PDB entry 5DWG | X-ray diffraction, 2.30 A resolution | chains A and C of the 4 polymer chains in the assembly

[Chain A]
Molecule: Estrogen receptor
Organism: Homo sapiens
Notes: fragment: ligand-binding domain
UniProtKB: P03372 (ESR1_HUMAN); residues 298-554 here = UniProt positions 298-554
Chain sequence (257 residues; numbered 298 to 554; the number before each row is that of its first residue):
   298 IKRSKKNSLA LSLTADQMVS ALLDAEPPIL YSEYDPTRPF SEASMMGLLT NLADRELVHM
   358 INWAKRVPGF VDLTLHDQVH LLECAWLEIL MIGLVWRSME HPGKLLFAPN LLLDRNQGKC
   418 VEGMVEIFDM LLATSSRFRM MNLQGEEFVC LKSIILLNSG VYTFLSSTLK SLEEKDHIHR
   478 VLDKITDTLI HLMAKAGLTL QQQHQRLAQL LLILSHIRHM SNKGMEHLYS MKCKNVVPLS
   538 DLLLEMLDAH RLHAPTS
Disordered / not traced: 298-304, 331-336, 420, 461-471, 533, 549-554
Sequence notes: engineered mutation Ser537 (Tyr in P03372)
Small-molecule neighbours: 5G4 (4-{(E)-(4-hydroxyphenyl)[(2-methylphenyl)imino]methyl}benzene-1,3-diol): Met343, Leu346, Thr347, Leu349, Ala350, Glu353, Trp383, Leu384, Leu387, Met388, Leu391, Arg394, Phe404, Met421, Ile424, Leu428, Gly521, His524, Leu525, Leu536, Leu540

[Chain C]
Molecule: Nuclear receptor coactivator 2
Notes: fragment: Nuclear receptor-interacting peptide
UniProtKB: Q15596 (NCOA2_HUMAN); residue numbers follow UniProt; this construct covers 686-699
Chain sequence (14 residues; numbered 686 to 699; the number before each row is that of its first residue):
   686 KHKILHRLLQ DSSS
Disordered / not traced: 686-687, 696-699

[How chain A and chain C interact]
Residue-residue contacts (19):
  Ile358(A) with Leu690(C), hydrophobic; Leu693(C), hydrophobic; Leu694(C), hydrophobic
  Lys362(A) with Leu693(C); Leu694(C)
  Leu372(A) with Leu694(C), hydrophobic
  Gln375(A) with Leu694(C)
  Val376(A) with Leu690(C); His691(C); Leu694(C), hydrophobic
  Leu379(A) with Leu694(C), hydrophobic
  Glu380(A) with Leu690(C)
  Asp538(A) with Ile689(C)
  Leu539(A) with Ile689(C); Leu693(C), hydrophobic
  Glu542(A) with Lys688(C); Ile689(C), hydrogen bond (side chain-backbone); Leu690(C), hydrogen bond (side chain-backbone)
  Met543(A) with Leu690(C), hydrophobic
Interface residues without a listed pair, chain A (12 interface residues in all): Phe367

[In short]
The interface between chain A and chain C involves 12 residues on one side and 6 on the other; the contacts
include 2 hydrogen bonds. Polar pairs include Glu542(A)-Ile689(C) and Glu542(A)-Leu690(C). Chain A binds
compound 5G4.
Here chain A is Estrogen receptor (Homo sapiens) and chain C is Nuclear receptor coactivator 2. Entry 5DWG
(Crystal Structure of the ER-alpha Ligand-binding Domain in Complex with the Triaryl-substituted Imine Analog,
4-{(E)-(4-hydroxyphenyl)[(2-methylphenyl)imino]methyl}benzene-1,3-diol) was determined by X-ray diffraction
(same publication as 4ZN7, 4ZNH, 4ZNS, 4ZNT, 4ZNU, 4ZNV and 50 further entries).
